1INH - chains A and B; structure by X-ray diffraction, 2.40 A resolution.

[Chain A (and B)]
Molecule: Influenza A subtype N2 neuraminidase
Organism: Influenza A virus
Notes: EC 3.2.1.18; chain B of this document is another copy of the same molecule, construct and numbering; everything in this record applies to it too
Reference sequence: P06820 (NRAM_IATOK); numbering as in UniProt (aligned over 82-469)
Chain sequence (388 residues; row label = number of the first residue in the row):
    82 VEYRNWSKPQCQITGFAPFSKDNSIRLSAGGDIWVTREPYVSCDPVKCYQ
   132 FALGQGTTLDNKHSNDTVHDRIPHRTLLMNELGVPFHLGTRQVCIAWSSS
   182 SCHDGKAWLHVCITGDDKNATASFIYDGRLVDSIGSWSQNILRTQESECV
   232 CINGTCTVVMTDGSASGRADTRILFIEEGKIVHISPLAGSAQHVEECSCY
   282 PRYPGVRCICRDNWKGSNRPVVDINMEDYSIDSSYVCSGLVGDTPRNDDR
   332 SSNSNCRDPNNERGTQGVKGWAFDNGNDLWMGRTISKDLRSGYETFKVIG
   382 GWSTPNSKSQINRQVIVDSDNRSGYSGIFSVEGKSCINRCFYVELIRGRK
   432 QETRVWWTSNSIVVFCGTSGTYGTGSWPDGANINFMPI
Differences from the reference sequence: conflict Asp339 (Asn in P06820)
UniProt features mapped onto this chain:
  - active site: Asp151 (Proton donor/acceptor), Tyr406 (Nucleophile)
  - binding site (substrate): Arg118, Arg152, Glu276, Glu277, Arg292, Arg371
  - binding site (Ca(2+)): Asp293, Gly297, Asp324, Gly345, Thr346, Gln347
  - glycosylation (N-linked (GlcNAc...) asparagine): Asn86, Asn146, Asn200, Asn234, Asn402
Cystine bridges: Cys92-Cys417, Cys124-Cys129, Cys175-Cys193, Cys183-Cys230, Cys232-Cys237, Cys278-Cys291, Cys280-Cys289, Cys318-Cys337, Cys421-Cys447
Covalently attached groups: N-acetylglucosamine (NAG) linked to Asn86, Asn234; glycan linked to Asn146, Asn200
Metal / ion sites: Ca2+: Asp293, Gly297, Gly345, Gln347
Ligand contacts: ST6 (4-(acetylamino)-3-[(aminoacetyl)amino]benzoic acid): Arg118, Glu119, Asp151, Arg152, Trp178, Ile222, Arg224, Glu227, Glu276, Glu277, Arg292, Arg371, Tyr406

[Interface between chain A and chain B]
Contacting residue pairs (72):
  Asp113(A) with Gly112(B); Asp113(B)
  Trp115(A) with Leu108(B), hydrophobic
  Gln136(A) with Arg107(B), hydrogen bond (backbone-side chain)
  Gly137(A) with Asn104(B); Arg107(B), hydrogen bond (backbone-side chain)
  Thr139(A) with Leu108(B); Gly111(B), hydrogen bond (side chain-backbone)
  Asn142(A) with Arg107(B), hydrogen bond (side chain-backbone); Ala110(B); Gly111(B), hydrogen bond (side chain-backbone)
  Lys143(A) with Phe466(B)
  His144(A) with Arg107(B), hydrogen bond (side chain-backbone); Gly461(B); Ala462(B); Asn463(B), hydrogen bond (side chain-backbone); Phe466(B)
  Pro154(A) with Ser457(B); Trp458(B)
  His155(A) with Lys102(B); Asn104(B); Arg107(B); Pro459(B), hydrogen bond (side chain-backbone); Asp460(B), hydrogen bond (side chain-backbone); Gly461(B)
  Leu169(A) with Leu108(B), hydrophobic; Gly112(B); Asp113(B); Ile114(B), hydrophobic; Pro166(B); His168(B)
  Gly170(A) with His168(B)
  Thr171(A) with Val165(B); Pro166(B)
  Arg172(A) with Glu162(B), salt bridge; Leu163(B), hydrogen bond (side chain-backbone); Val165(B)
  Gln173(A) with Asp103(B), hydrogen bond (side chain-backbone); Asn104(B); Gly164(B), hydrogen bond (side chain-backbone); Pro166(B)
  Ile176(A) with Ser101(B); Lys102(B); Trp458(B)
  Thr195(A) with Pro99(B); Trp458(B)
  Gly196(A) with Thr455(B)
  Asp197(A) with Thr455(B), hydrogen bond (backbone-backbone); Gly456(B)
  Asn200(A) with Gly454(B); Thr455(B)
  Ala201(A) with Gly454(B)
  Thr202(A) with Pro99(B); Gly454(B)
  Ser204(A) with Pro99(B), hydrogen bond (side chain-backbone)
  Gly209(A) with Phe100(B)
  Arg210(A) with Val127(B); Glu413(B)
  Leu211(A) with Ala98(B), hydrophobic; Pro99(B); Phe100(B), hydrophobic; Gly448(B)
  Asp213(A) with Thr449(B); Gly451(B)
  Ser214(A) with Ala98(B); Thr449(B), hydrogen bond; Gly451(B); Thr452(B), hydrogen bond (side chain-backbone)
  Ile215(A) with Thr452(B), hydrogen bond (backbone-backbone)
  Gly216(A) with Thr452(B)
  Glu259(A) with Lys415(B), salt bridge
  Lys261(A) with Ser450(B), hydrogen bond
Interface residues without a listed pair, chain A (40 interface residues in all): Thr138, Asp141, Ile153, Thr157, Val174, Cys175, Ile206, Asp208
Interface residues without a listed pair, chain B (45 interface residues in all): Pro126, Val412, Val444, Cys447, Tyr453, Met467

[In short]
Chain A and chain B form an interface of 40 and 45 residues respectively; the contacts include 18 hydrogen
bonds and 2 salt bridges. Among the polar pairs are Arg172(A)-Glu162(B), Glu259(A)-Lys415(B) and
Gln136(A)-Arg107(B). Chain A binds compound ST6.
Both chains are Influenza A subtype N2 neuraminidase (Influenza A virus). Entry 1INH (Influenza A subtype N2
neuraminidase complexed with aromatic BANA111 inhibitor) was determined by X-ray diffraction together with
1INF and 1ING from the same study.
